PDB entry 4QIJ | X-ray diffraction, 2.20 A resolution | chains C and D of the 6 polymer chains in the assembly

# Chain C (and D)
Protein: 1,4-Dihydroxy-2-naphthoyl-CoA synthase
From: Mycobacterium tuberculosis H37Rv
Notes: EC 4.1.3.36; chain D of this document is another copy of the same molecule, construct and numbering; everything in this record applies to it too
UniProtKB: P9WNP5 (MENB_MYCTU); residue numbers follow UniProt; this construct covers 1-314
Amino-acid sequence (334 residues; numbered -19 to 314; the number before each row is that of its first residue; numbers below 1 keep their minus sign (Met-19 is residue -19)):
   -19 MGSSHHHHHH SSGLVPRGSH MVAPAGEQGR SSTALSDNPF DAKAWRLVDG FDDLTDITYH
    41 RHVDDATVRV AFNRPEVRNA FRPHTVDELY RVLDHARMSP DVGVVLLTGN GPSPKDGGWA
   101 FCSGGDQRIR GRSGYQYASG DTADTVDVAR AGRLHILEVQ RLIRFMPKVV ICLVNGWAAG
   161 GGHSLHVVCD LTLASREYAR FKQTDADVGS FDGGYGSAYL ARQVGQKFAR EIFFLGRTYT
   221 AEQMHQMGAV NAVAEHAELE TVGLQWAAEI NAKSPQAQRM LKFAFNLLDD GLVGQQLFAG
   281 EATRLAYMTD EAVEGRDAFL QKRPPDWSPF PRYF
Unresolved in the structure: -19 to 13 (chain D: -19 to 17)
Sequence notes: expression tag (-19 to 0)
UniProt features mapped onto this chain:
  - binding site (substrate): Arg58, Lys95, Ser103 to Gln107, Tyr115, Trp157 to Gly161, Thr184, Ser190, Tyr287, Lys302
  - site (Important for catalysis): Tyr115, Asp185, Tyr287
  - mutagenesis: Arg133 (R133A: Loss of DHNA-CoA synthase activity), Asp185 (D185E: Nearly abolishes DHNA-CoA synthase activity; D185G/N: Loss of DHNA-CoA synthase activity), Ser190 (S190A: Reduces affinity for substrate. Nearly abolishes DHNA-CoA synthase activity), Asp192 (D192N: Loss of DHNA-CoA synthase activity), Tyr287 (Y287F: Loss of DHNA-CoA synthase activity)
Residues lining bound ligands:
  - 1-hydroxy-2-naphthoyl-CoA (1HA), molecule 1: Glu56, Val57, Arg58, Ala60, Phe61, Lys95, Ser103, Gly104, Gly105, Asp106, Gln107, Arg108, Tyr115, Leu134, Ile136, Leu137, Trp157, Ala159, Gly160, Gly161, Thr184, Asp185, Val188, Ser190, Phe191, Asp192
  - 1-hydroxy-2-naphthoyl-CoA (1HA), molecule 2: Thr283, Tyr287, Phe299, Lys302

# How chain C and chain D interact
Pairs across the interface (108; chain C residue first):
  Arg77(C) with Arg133(D); Glu138(D), salt bridge
  Gln107(C) with Arg296(D); Phe299(D); Leu300(D)
  Arg108(C) with Leu300(D)
  Arg110(C) with Tyr287(D); Ala292(D), hydrogen bond (side chain-backbone); Arg296(D), hydrogen bond (backbone-side chain)
  Gly111(C) with Arg296(D)
  Arg112(C) with Arg284(D); Tyr287(D); Met288(D), hydrogen bond (side chain-backbone); Thr289(D); Asp290(D), salt bridge; Val293(D)
  Ser113(C) with Arg284(D), hydrogen bond (backbone-side chain)
  Gly114(C) with Tyr287(D)
  Tyr115(C) with Tyr287(D), hydrogen bond
  Gly132(C) with Arg284(D), hydrogen bond (backbone-side chain)
  Arg133(C) with Arg77(D)
  Leu134(C) with Gly280(D); Arg284(D); Tyr287(D), hydrophobic
  Leu137(C) with Gln276(D), hydrogen bond (backbone-side chain); Gly280(D)
  Glu138(C) with Arg77(D), salt bridge
  Gln140(C) with Gln276(D), hydrogen bond
  Arg141(C) with Phe145(D); Val273(D); Gln276(D), hydrogen bond; Leu277(D)
  Phe145(C) with Arg141(D); Phe145(D), hydrophobic; Val273(D), hydrophobic
  Asp187(C) with Trp307(D)
  Val188(C) with Ala292(D); Gly295(D); Arg296(D); Phe299(D), hydrophobic
  Gly189(C) with Ala292(D)
  Ser190(C) with Tyr287(D), hydrogen bond
  Phe191(C) with Ala282(D); Thr283(D), hydrogen bond (backbone-side chain); Ala286(D), hydrophobic
  Gly193(C) with Gln275(D), hydrogen bond (backbone-side chain); Ala279(D)
  Gly194(C) with Gln276(D)
  Tyr195(C) with Leu272(D), hydrophobic; Val273(D); Gln276(D)
  Ala198(C) with Leu272(D), hydrophobic; Gln275(D)
  Tyr199(C) with Leu272(D), hydrophobic
  Asp269(C) with Gly271(D); Leu272(D), hydrogen bond (backbone-backbone)
  Asp270(C) with Asp270(D); Leu272(D); Val273(D)
  Gly271(C) with Asp269(D); Gly271(D)
  Leu272(C) with Tyr195(D), hydrophobic; Ala198(D), hydrophobic; Tyr199(D), hydrophobic; Asp269(D), hydrogen bond (backbone-backbone); Asp270(D)
  Val273(C) with Phe145(D), hydrophobic; Tyr195(D); Asp270(D); Val273(D), hydrophobic
  Gln275(C) with Gly193(D), hydrogen bond (side chain-backbone); Ala198(D)
  Gln276(C) with Leu137(D), hydrogen bond (side chain-backbone); Gln140(D), hydrogen bond; Arg141(D), hydrogen bond; Tyr195(D)
  Leu277(C) with Arg141(D)
  Ala279(C) with Gly193(D)
  Gly280(C) with Leu134(D); Leu137(D)
  Ala282(C) with Phe191(D)
  Thr283(C) with Leu134(D); Phe191(D), hydrogen bond (side chain-backbone)
  Arg284(C) with Ser113(D), hydrogen bond (side chain-backbone); Gly132(D), hydrogen bond (side chain-backbone); Leu134(D)
  Ala286(C) with Phe191(D), hydrophobic
  Tyr287(C) with Arg110(D); Arg112(D); Gly114(D); Tyr115(D), hydrogen bond; Ser190(D), hydrogen bond
  Met288(C) with Arg112(D), hydrogen bond (backbone-side chain)
  Thr289(C) with Arg112(D)
  Asp290(C) with Arg112(D), salt bridge
  Ala292(C) with Arg110(D), hydrogen bond (backbone-side chain); Val188(D); Gly189(D)
  Val293(C) with Arg112(D)
  Gly295(C) with Val188(D)
  Arg296(C) with Gln107(D); Arg110(D), hydrogen bond (side chain-backbone); Val188(D)
  Phe299(C) with Gln107(D); Val188(D), hydrophobic
  Leu300(C) with Gln107(D); Arg108(D)
  Trp307(C) with Asp187(D)
Other interface residues (no listed pair), chain C (56 interface residues in all): Tyr70, Arg144, Ala186, Pro305
Other interface residues (no listed pair), chain D (57 interface residues in all): Tyr70, Gly111, Arg144, Ala186, Gly194, Arg202, Pro305

# In short
Chain C and chain D form an interface of 56 and 57 residues respectively, with 26 hydrogen bonds and 4 salt
bridges. Among the polar pairs are Arg77(C)-Glu138(D), Arg112(C)-Asp290(D) and Arg110(C)-Ala292(D). Ligands of
chain C: 1-hydroxy-2-naphthoyl-CoA.
Chain C and chain D are both 1,4-Dihydroxy-2-naphthoyl-CoA synthase (Mycobacterium tuberculosis H37Rv); the
structure, Crystal structure of MenB from Mycobacteria tuberculosis in complex with 1-HNA-CoA, was determined
by X-ray diffraction (same publication as 4QII).
